7CQ6 - chains C and D of the 4 polymer chains in the assembly; structure by electron microscopy, 3.00 A resolution.

== Chain C (and D) ==
Protein: H(+)/Cl(-) exchange transporter 7
Source organism: Homo sapiens
Notes: chain D of this document is another copy of the same molecule, construct and numbering; everything in this record applies to it too
Reference sequence: P51798 (CLCN7_HUMAN); residues 1-805 here = UniProt positions 1-805
Sequence (825 residues; numbered -19 to 805; the number before each row is that of its first residue; numbers below 1 keep their minus sign (Met-19 is residue -19)):
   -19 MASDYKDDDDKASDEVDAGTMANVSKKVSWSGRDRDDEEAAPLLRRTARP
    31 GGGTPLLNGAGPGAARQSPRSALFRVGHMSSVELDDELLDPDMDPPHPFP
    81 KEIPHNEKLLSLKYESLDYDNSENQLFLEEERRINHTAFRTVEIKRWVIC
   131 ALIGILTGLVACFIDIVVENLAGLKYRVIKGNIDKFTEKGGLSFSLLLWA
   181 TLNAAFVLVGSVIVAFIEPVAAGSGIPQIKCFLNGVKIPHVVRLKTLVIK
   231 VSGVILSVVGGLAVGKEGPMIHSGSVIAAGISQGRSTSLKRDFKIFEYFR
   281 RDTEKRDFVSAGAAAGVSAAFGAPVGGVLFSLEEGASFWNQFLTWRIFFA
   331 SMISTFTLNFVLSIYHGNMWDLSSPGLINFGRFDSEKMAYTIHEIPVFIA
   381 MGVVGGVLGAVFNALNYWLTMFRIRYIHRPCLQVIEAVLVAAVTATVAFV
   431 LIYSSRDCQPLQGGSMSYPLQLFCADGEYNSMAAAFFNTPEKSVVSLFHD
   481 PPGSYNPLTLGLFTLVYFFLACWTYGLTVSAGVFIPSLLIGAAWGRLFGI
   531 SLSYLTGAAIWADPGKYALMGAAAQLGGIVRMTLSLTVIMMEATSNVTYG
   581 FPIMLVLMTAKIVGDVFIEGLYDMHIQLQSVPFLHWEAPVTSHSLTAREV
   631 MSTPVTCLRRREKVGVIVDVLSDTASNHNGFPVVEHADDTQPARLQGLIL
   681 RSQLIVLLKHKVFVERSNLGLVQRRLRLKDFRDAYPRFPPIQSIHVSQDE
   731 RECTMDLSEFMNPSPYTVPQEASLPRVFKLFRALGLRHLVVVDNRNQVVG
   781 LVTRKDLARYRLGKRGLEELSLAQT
Not modelled in the structure: -19 to 93, 117-119, 618-621, 666-671, 690-707, 717-735, 791-805 (chain D: -19 to 93, 117-119, 620-624, 653-656, 666-671, 689-707, 720-729, 791-805)
Construct notes: initiating methionine (-19); expression tag (-18 to 0)
Curated features (UniProtKB/Swiss-Prot):
  - motif: Gly203 to Pro207 (Selectivity filter part_1), Gly245 to Pro249 (Selectivity filter part_2), Gly512 to Pro516 (Selectivity filter part_3)
  - binding site (chloride): Ser204, Phe514, Tyr602
  - binding site (ATP): His658 to Gly660, Thr783 to Asp786
  - site: Glu247 (Mediates proton transfer from the outer aqueous phase to the interior of the protein), Glu314 (Mediates proton transfer from the protein to the inner aqueous phase)
  - modified residue (Phosphoserine): Ser9, Ser60, Ser801
  - natural variant: Leu132 (L132P: In OPTB4), Leu213 (L213F: In OPTA2; uncertain significance), Asn214 (N214S: In OPTB4), Gly215 (G215R: In OPTA2), Leu224 (L224R: In OPTB4; uncertain significance), Leu227 (deletion: In OPTB4), Gly240 (G240R: In OPTB4), Pro249 (P249R: In OPTB4), Ile261 (I261F: In OPTB4), Arg286 (R286Q: In OPTA2; R286W: In OPTA2; uncertain significance), Ser290 (S290Y: In OPTA2; uncertain significance), Ala299 (A299V: In OPTB4; uncertain significance), 20 further natural variant entries in UniProt
Disulfide bonds: Cys438-Cys454

== How chain C and chain D interact ==
Residue-residue contacts (115):
  Asp100(C) with Lys759(D), salt bridge
  Asn101(C) with Arg756(D), hydrogen bond (backbone-side chain)
  Ser102(C) with Arg756(D)
  Glu103(C) with Ser753(D), hydrogen bond; Arg756(D), salt bridge
  Gly302(C) with Val577(D)
  Pro304(C) with Val577(D)
  Val305(C) with Val305(D), hydrophobic; Met571(D), hydrophobic
  Leu312(C) with Trp319(D), hydrophobic
  Glu313(C) with Trp319(D); Gln321(D)
  Ala316(C) with Trp319(D)
  Ser317(C) with Phe318(D); Trp319(D), hydrogen bond (backbone-backbone)
  Phe318(C) with Ser317(D)
  Trp319(C) with Leu312(D); Ala316(D); Ser317(D), hydrogen bond (backbone-backbone); Leu564(D), hydrophobic
  Gln321(C) with Glu313(D); Leu564(D); Trp616(D)
  Phe322(C) with Trp616(D), hydrophobic; Glu617(D)
  Thr324(C) with Leu564(D)
  Trp325(C) with Thr563(D); Leu564(D), hydrophobic; Thr567(D); Met584(D), hydrophobic; Met588(D), hydrophobic
  Phe328(C) with Thr567(D); Met571(D), hydrophobic; Met584(D), hydrophobic
  Phe329(C) with Met584(D), hydrophobic
  Met332(C) with Val577(D); Gly580(D); Phe581(D); Met584(D), hydrophobic
  Ile333(C) with Phe581(D), hydrophobic
  Phe336(C) with Tyr370(D); Ile375(D), hydrophobic; Phe581(D), hydrophobic
  Asn339(C) with Thr578(D)
  Phe340(C) with Ile372(D), hydrophobic
  Leu352(C) with Tyr370(D); Thr578(D)
  Arg362(C) with Arg362(D); Asp364(D), salt bridge; Ser575(D)
  Asp364(C) with Arg362(D); Asp364(D)
  Ala369(C) with Trp350(D)
  Tyr370(C) with Phe336(D); Trp350(D); Leu352(D)
  Thr371(C) with Trp350(D)
  Ile372(C) with Phe340(D), hydrophobic
  Ile375(C) with Phe336(D), hydrophobic
  Thr563(C) with Trp325(D)
  Leu564(C) with Gln321(D); Thr324(D); Trp325(D), hydrophobic
  Thr567(C) with Trp325(D); Phe328(D)
  Met571(C) with Val305(D), hydrophobic; Phe328(D), hydrophobic
  Glu572(C) with Val577(D)
  Ser575(C) with Ser575(D), hydrogen bond (side chain-backbone)
  Val577(C) with Gly302(D); Pro304(D); Glu572(D)
  Thr578(C) with Asn339(D)
  Gly580(C) with Met332(D)
  Phe581(C) with Met332(D); Ile333(D), hydrophobic; Phe336(D), hydrophobic
  Met584(C) with Trp325(D), hydrophobic; Phe328(D), hydrophobic; Phe329(D), hydrophobic; Met332(D), hydrophobic
  Met588(C) with Trp325(D), hydrophobic
  Trp616(C) with Gln321(D)
  Glu617(C) with Phe322(D)
  His623(C) with Glu103(D), salt bridge; Leu108(D); Glu111(D), salt bridge
  Arg674(C) with Asn774(D); Arg775(D)
  Pro743(C) with Glu751(D)
  Ser744(C) with Pro749(D); Glu751(D); Ala752(D), hydrogen bond (side chain-backbone); Arg756(D)
  Tyr746(C) with Arg756(D), hydrogen bond; Lys759(D), hydrogen bond; Leu760(D), hydrophobic
  Pro749(C) with Ser744(D)
  Glu751(C) with Pro743(D)
  Ser753(C) with Glu103(D)
  Arg756(C) with Asp100(D), salt bridge; Asn101(D), hydrogen bond (side chain-backbone); Glu103(D); Ser744(D); Tyr746(D)
  Lys759(C) with Phe318(D)
  Ala763(C) with Phe318(D), hydrophobic
  Leu764(C) with Lys759(D)
  Asn774(C) with Gln676(D); Asn776(D), hydrogen bond (backbone-side chain)
  Arg775(C) with Arg674(D); Asn776(D)
  Asn776(C) with Asp773(D); Asn774(D), hydrogen bond (side chain-backbone); Asn776(D)
Also at the interface, not in a pair above, chain C (70 interface residues in all): Trp127, Trp350, Asp351, Pro355, Val568, Gln676, Asn742, Ala752, Leu760
Also at the interface, not in a pair above, chain D (77 interface residues in all): Trp127, Leu309, Met349, Asp351, Pro355, Phe363, Glu366, Ala369, Thr371, Val568, Leu585, Leu675, Asn742, Ala763, Leu764

== Summary ==
Chain C and chain D form an interface of 70 and 77 residues respectively, with 11 hydrogen bonds and 6 salt
bridges. Polar pairs include Asp100(C)-Lys759(D), Glu103(C)-Arg756(D) and Arg362(C)-Asp364(D). Curated
annotation (UniProt) lists 3 chloride-binding residues and 7 ATP-binding residues on chain C.
Both chains are H(+)/Cl(-) exchange transporter 7 (Homo sapiens). Entry 7CQ6 (Structure of the human
CLCN7-OSTM1 complex) was determined by electron microscopy.
